Entry 4LT5 (X-ray diffraction, 2.89 A resolution); this record covers chains A and C of the 3 polymer chains in the assembly.

== Chain A ==
Name: Naegleria Tet-like dioxygenase
Source organism: Naegleria gruberi
UniProtKB: D2W6T1 (D2W6T1_NAEGR); residue numbers follow UniProt; this construct covers 2-321
Chain sequence (327 residues; row label = number of the first residue in the row; numbers below 1 keep their minus sign (Met-5 is residue -5)):
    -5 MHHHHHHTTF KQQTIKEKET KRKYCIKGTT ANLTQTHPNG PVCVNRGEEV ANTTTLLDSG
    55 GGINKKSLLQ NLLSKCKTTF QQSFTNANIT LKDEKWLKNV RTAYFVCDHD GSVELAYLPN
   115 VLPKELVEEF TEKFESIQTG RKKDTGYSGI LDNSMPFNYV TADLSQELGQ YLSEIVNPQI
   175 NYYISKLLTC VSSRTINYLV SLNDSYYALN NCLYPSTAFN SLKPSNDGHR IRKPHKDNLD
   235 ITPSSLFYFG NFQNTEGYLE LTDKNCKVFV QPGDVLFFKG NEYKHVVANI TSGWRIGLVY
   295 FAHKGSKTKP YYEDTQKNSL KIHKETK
Disordered / not traced: -5 to 56
Construct notes: expression tag (-5 to 1)
Metal / ion sites: Mn2+: His229, Asp231, His279 (together with N-oxalylglycine)
Small-molecule neighbours: N-oxalylglycine (OGA): Asn214, Arg224, Ile225, His229, Asp231, Leu240, Tyr242, Leu253, His279, Val281, Arg289, Val293
UniProt features mapped onto this chain:
  - binding site (2-oxoglutarate): Asn214, Arg224, Tyr242, Arg289
  - binding site (Fe cation): His229, Asp231, His279
  - binding site (substrate): Gln310
  - site: Ser148 (Interaction with DNA)
  - mutagenesis: Asn147 (N147D: Reduced enzyme activity with DNA containing 5-methylcytosine), Ala212 (A212F/I/L: Strongly reduced enzyme activity; A212G: No effect on enzyme activity; A212V: Decreases enzyme activity with DNA containing 5-hydroxymethylcytosine), Asp234 (D234A: Nearly abolishes enzyme activity with DNA containing 5-methylcytosine; D234N: Strongly reduced enzyme activity with DNA containing 5-methylcytosine), His297 (H297N: Strongly reduced enzyme activity with DNA containing 5-methylcytosine; H297Q: Reduced enzyme activity with DNA containing 5-methylcytosine), Gln310 (Q310A: Reduced enzyme activity with DNA containing 5-methylcytosine)
What the authors report for this chain:
  - Mn2+ coordination: His229, Asp231, His279
  - mutagenesis - Q310A: decreased catalytic activity with the 14-nt DNA strand
  - binding site for N-oxalylglycine: Asn214, Arg224, Leu240, Tyr242, Leu253, Arg289
  - mutagenesis - N147D, D234N, H297N, H297Q: decreased catalytic activity on 5mCpG
  - mutagenesis - D234A: abolished catalytic activity on 5mCpG
  - contacts within the chain: Lys86-Glu108
  - binding site for the 14-nt DNA strand: Lys298

== Chain C ==
Molecule: 14-nt DNA strand
Sequence (14 nucleotides; each row starts with the number of its first residue):
    15 TGGAACGCAA TTCT
Modified residues: 5CM (5-methyl-2'-deoxy-cytidine-5'-monophosphate) at position 20

== Interface between chain A and chain C ==
Pairs across the interface (20):
  Tyr141(A) - 5CM_20(C)  hydrogen bond to the phosphate
  Leu145(A) - DG21(C)  sugar contact
  Asn147(A) - 5CM_20(C)  hydrogen bond to the base
  Asn147(A) - DG21(C)  phosphate contact
  Met149(A) - DG21(C)  base contact
  Tyr153(A) - DG21(C)  hydrogen bond to the sugar
  Thr155(A) - DC22(C)  phosphate contact
  Ala156(A) - DC22(C)  hydrogen bond to the phosphate
  Ala156(A) - DA23(C)  phosphate contact
  Ala212(A) - 5CM_20(C)  base contact
  Arg224(A) - 5CM_20(C)  salt bridge to the phosphate
  Lys227(A) - DA19(C)  salt bridge to the phosphate
  Asp231(A) - 5CM_20(C)  base contact
  Asp234(A) - 5CM_20(C)  hydrogen bond to the base
  Val293(A) - 5CM_20(C)  base contact
  Phe295(A) - 5CM_20(C)  stacking on the base
  His297(A) - 5CM_20(C)  hydrogen bond to the base
  Gln310(A) - DG21(C)  hydrogen bond to the base
  Gln310(A) - DC22(C)  sugar contact
  Lys311(A) - DA24(C)  sugar contact
Interface residues without a listed pair, chain A (19 interface residues in all): Lys137, Val154

== Summary ==
19 residues of chain A and 6 residues of chain C are in contact; the contacts include 7 hydrogen bonds, 2 salt
bridges and 1 aromatic stacking contact. Among the polar pairs are Asn147(A)-5CM_20(C), Asp234(A)-5CM_20(C)
and His297(A)-5CM_20(C). From the paper: a binding site for N-oxalylglycine at Asn214(A), Arg224(A) and
Leu240(A) among others; N147D, D234N and H297N of chain A, among others, reduce catalytic activity on 5mCpG; 6
substitutions were tested in all.
Chain A is Naegleria Tet-like dioxygenase (Naegleria gruberi) and chain C is a 14-nt DNA strand; the
structure, Structure of a Naegleria Tet-like dioxygenase in complex with 5-methylcytosine DNA, was determined
by X-ray diffraction.
